Entry 6RD8 (electron microscopy, 3.08 A resolution); this record covers chains A and B of the 18 polymer chains in the assembly.

== Chain A (and B) ==
Molecule: Mitochondrial ATP synthase subunit c
From: Polytomella sp. Pringsheim 198.80
Notes: chain B of this document is another copy of the same molecule, construct and numbering; everything in this record applies to it too
Reference sequence: D7P7X5 (D7P7X5_9CHLO); residues 1-127 here = UniProt positions 1-127
Amino-acid sequence (127 residues; each row starts with the number of its first residue):
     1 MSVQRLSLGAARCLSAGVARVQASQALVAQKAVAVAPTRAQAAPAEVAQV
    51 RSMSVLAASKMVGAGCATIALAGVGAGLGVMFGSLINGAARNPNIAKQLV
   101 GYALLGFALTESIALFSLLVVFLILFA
Not modelled in the structure: 1-53

== How chain A and chain B interact ==
Pairs across the interface (70; chain A residue first):
  Ala-57(A) / Leu-56(B)
  Ala-58(A) / Val-55(B)  hydrophobic
  Ala-58(A) / Leu-56(B)
  Ala-58(A) / Ser-59(B)  hydrogen bond (backbone-side chain)
  Met-61(A) / Ser-59(B)
  Met-61(A) / Lys-60(B)
  Met-61(A) / Gly-63(B)
  Met-61(A) / Ile-124(B)
  Val-62(A) / Ser-59(B)
  Val-62(A) / Val-62(B)  hydrophobic
  Ala-64(A) / Ile-124(B)  hydrophobic
  Gly-65(A) / Gly-63(B)
  Gly-65(A) / Cys-66(B)
  Gly-65(A) / Ala-67(B)  hydrogen bond (backbone-backbone)
  Gly-65(A) / Ile-124(B)
  Thr-68(A) / Ala-67(B)  hydrogen bond (side chain-backbone)
  Thr-68(A) / Ala-70(B)
  Thr-68(A) / Val-120(B)
  Ile-69(A) / Cys-66(B)
  Ile-69(A) / Ile-69(B)  hydrophobic
  Leu-71(A) / Ala-70(B)  hydrophobic
  Leu-71(A) / Val-74(B)
  Leu-71(A) / Ile-113(B)
  Leu-71(A) / Ser-117(B)
  Ala-72(A) / Ile-69(B)
  Ala-72(A) / Ala-70(B)
  Ala-72(A) / Gly-73(B)
  Ala-72(A) / Val-74(B)
  Val-74(A) / Ile-113(B)  hydrophobic
  Gly-75(A) / Gly-73(B)
  Gly-75(A) / Val-74(B)
  Gly-75(A) / Gly-77(B)
  Gly-75(A) / Thr-110(B)
  Ala-76(A) / Gly-73(B)  hydrogen bond (backbone-backbone)
  Ala-76(A) / Gly-77(B)
  Leu-78(A) / Ile-113(B)  hydrophobic
  Gly-79(A) / Gly-77(B)
  Gly-79(A) / Met-81(B)
  Val-80(A) / Val-80(B)  hydrophobic
  Phe-82(A) / Met-81(B)  hydrophobic
  Phe-82(A) / Gly-106(B)
  Phe-82(A) / Leu-109(B)  hydrophobic
  Phe-82(A) / Thr-110(B)
  Gly-83(A) / Met-81(B)
  Gly-83(A) / Ser-84(B)  hydrogen bond (backbone-side chain)
  Ile-86(A) / Met-81(B)
  Ile-86(A) / Ser-84(B)
  Ile-86(A) / Leu-85(B)  hydrophobic
  Ile-86(A) / Leu-99(B)
  Ile-86(A) / Ala-103(B)  hydrophobic
  Asn-87(A) / Ser-84(B)  hydrogen bond
  Ala-89(A) / Ile-95(B)
  Ala-89(A) / Leu-99(B)  hydrophobic
  Ala-89(A) / Tyr-102(B)  hydrophobic
  Ala-90(A) / Gly-88(B)
  Ala-90(A) / Asn-92(B)  hydrogen bond (backbone-side chain)
  Ala-90(A) / Ile-95(B)  hydrophobic
  Ala-90(A) / Leu-99(B)  hydrophobic
  Arg-91(A) / Arg-91(B)
  Pro-93(A) / Ile-95(B)  hydrophobic
  Ala-96(A) / Tyr-102(B)
  Lys-97(A) / Tyr-102(B)  hydrogen bond
  Val-100(A) / Tyr-102(B)  hydrophobic
  Phe-107(A) / Leu-109(B)  hydrophobic
  Leu-115(A) / Phe-116(B)  hydrophobic
  Leu-118(A) / Phe-116(B)  hydrophobic
  Leu-118(A) / Val-120(B)  hydrophobic
  Val-121(A) / Val-120(B)  hydrophobic
  Phe-122(A) / Leu-123(B)  hydrophobic
  Phe-126(A) / Leu-123(B)  hydrophobic
Also at the interface, not in a pair above, chain A (39 interface residues in all): Ser-54, Cys-66, Ser-84, Leu-104, Glu-111, Leu-125
Also at the interface, not in a pair above, chain B (36 interface residues in all): Asn-87, Gln-98, Leu-105

== Overview ==
39 residues of chain A and 36 residues of chain B are in contact; the contacts include 8 hydrogen bonds. Among
the polar pairs are Ala-58(A)/Ser-59(B), Thr-68(A)/Ala-67(B) and Gly-83(A)/Ser-84(B).
Both chains are Mitochondrial ATP synthase subunit c (Polytomella sp. Pringsheim 198.80). Entry 6RD8 (CryoEM
structure of Polytomella F-ATP synthase, c-ring position 2, focussed refinement of Fo and peripheral stalk)
was determined by electron microscopy (same publication as 6RD4, 6RD5, 6RD6, 6RD7, 6RD9, 6RDA and 46 further
entries).
